PDB entry 1OTJ | X-ray diffraction, 1.90 A resolution | chains A and D

# Chain A (and D)
Molecule: Alpha-Ketoglutarate-Dependent Taurine Dioxygenase
Organism: Escherichia coli
Notes: EC 1.14.11.17; chain D of this document is another copy of the same molecule, construct and numbering; everything in this record applies to it too
UniProtKB: P37610 (TAUD_ECOLI); residues 1-283 here correspond to UniProt positions 0-282 (UniProt number = residue number - 1)
Amino-acid sequence (283 residues; row label = number of the first residue in the row):
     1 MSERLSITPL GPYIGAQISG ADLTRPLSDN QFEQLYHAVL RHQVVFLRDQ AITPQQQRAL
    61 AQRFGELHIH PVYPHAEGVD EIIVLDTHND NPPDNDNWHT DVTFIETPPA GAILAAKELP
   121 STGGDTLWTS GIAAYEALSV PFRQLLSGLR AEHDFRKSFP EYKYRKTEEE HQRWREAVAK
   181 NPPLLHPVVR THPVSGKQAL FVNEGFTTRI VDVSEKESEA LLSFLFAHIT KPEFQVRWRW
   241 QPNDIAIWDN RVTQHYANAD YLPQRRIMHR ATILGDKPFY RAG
Not modelled in the structure: 1, 283 (chain D: 1-2, 283)
Ligand contacts: 2-aminoethanesulfonic acid (TAU): His70, Tyr73, Asp94, Asn95, His99, Thr100, Asp101, Val102, Phe104, Ser158, Phe159, Phe206, Arg270

# Interface between chain A and chain D
Pairs across the interface (24):
  Leu138(A) - Glu217(D)
  Ser139(A) - Val213(D)
  Ser139(A) - Ser214(D)
  Ser139(A) - Glu217(D)  hydrogen bond
  Pro141(A) - Leu145(D)
  Pro141(A) - Asp212(D)
  Pro141(A) - Val213(D)  hydrophobic
  Phe142(A) - Glu217(D)
  Phe142(A) - Leu221(D)  hydrophobic
  Leu145(A) - Pro141(D)  hydrophobic
  Leu145(A) - Leu145(D)  hydrophobic
  Asp212(A) - Pro141(D)
  Val213(A) - Ser139(D)
  Val213(A) - Phe142(D)  hydrophobic
  Lys216(A) - Phe224(D)
  Glu217(A) - Leu138(D)
  Glu217(A) - Ser139(D)  hydrogen bond
  Glu217(A) - Phe142(D)
  Glu217(A) - Phe224(D)
  Ala220(A) - Phe224(D)  hydrophobic
  Leu221(A) - Phe142(D)  hydrophobic
  Phe224(A) - Lys216(D)
  Phe224(A) - Glu217(D)
  Phe224(A) - Ala220(D)  hydrophobic
Interface residues without a listed pair, chain A (15 interface residues in all): Ala137, Leu149, Ser214
Interface residues without a listed pair, chain D (14 interface residues in all): Leu149

# Summary
15 residues of chain A and 14 residues of chain D are in contact, with 2 hydrogen bonds. The hydrogen-bonded
pair is Ser139(A)-Glu217(D). Chain A binds 2-aminoethanesulfonic acid.
Both chains are Alpha-Ketoglutarate-Dependent Taurine Dioxygenase (Escherichia coli). Entry 1OTJ (Crystal
structure of APO (iron-free) TauD) was determined by X-ray diffraction together with 1OS7 from the same study.
